8B78 - chain A; structure by X-ray diffraction, 1.11 A resolution.

== Chain A ==
Name: GTPase KRas
Source organism: Homo sapiens
Notes: EC 3.6.5.2
UniProt: P01116 (RASK_HUMAN); numbering as in UniProt (aligned over 1-164)
Chain sequence (168 residues; numbered 0 to 167; the number before each row is that of its first residue; numbering starts at 0):
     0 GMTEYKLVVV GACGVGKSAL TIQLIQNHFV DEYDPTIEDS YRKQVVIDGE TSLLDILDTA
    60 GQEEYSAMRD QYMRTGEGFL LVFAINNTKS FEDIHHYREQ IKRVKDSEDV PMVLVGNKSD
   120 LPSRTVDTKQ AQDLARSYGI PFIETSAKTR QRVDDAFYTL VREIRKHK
Differences from the reference sequence: expression tag (0, 165-167); engineered mutation Cys12 (Gly in P01116), Ser51 (Cys in P01116), Leu80 (Cys in P01116), Ser118 (Cys in P01116); conflict Asp153 (Glu in P01116)
Swiss-Prot annotation at these positions:
  - motif: Tyr32 to Tyr40 (Effector region)
  - binding site (GTP): Gly10, Ala11, Gly13 to Ala18, Val29 to Thr35, Ala59, Gly60, Asn116, Lys117, Asp119
  - modified residue: Met1 (N-acetylmethionine), Thr2 (N-acetylthreonine), Lys104 (N6-acetyllysine)
  - glycosylation: Thr35 (Microbial infection: O-linked (Glc) threonine)
  - natural variant: Lys5 (K5E: In NS3; K5N: In GASC), Gly10 (G10GG: In AML), Cys12 (G12C: In lung carcinoma; this construct carries the variant), Gly13 (G13D: In GASC, JMML and OES; G13R: In pylocytic astrocytoma), Val14 (V14I: In NS3), Leu19 (L19F: In OES), Gln22 (Q22E: In CFC2; Q22R: In NS3), Pro34 (P34L: In NS3; P34Q: In NS3; P34R: In CFC2), Ile36 (I36M: In NS3), Thr58 (T58I: In NS3), Ala59 (A59T: In GASC), Gly60 (G60R: In CFC2; G60S: In NS3), 5 further natural variant entries in UniProt
  - mutagenesis: Asp38 (D38A: Decreased interaction with MAPKAP1/SIN1), Tyr40 (Y40A: Decreased interaction with MAPKAP1/SIN1), Gln61 (Q61L: Promotes GTP binding)
Covalently attached groups: compound PUO linked to Cys12
Bound ions: Mg2+: Ser17 (together with GDP)
Ligand contacts:
  - GDP (guanosine-5'-diphosphate): Ala11, Gly13, Val14, Gly15, Lys16, Ser17, Ala18, Phe28, Val29, Asp30, Glu31, Tyr32, Asn116, Lys117, Asp119, Leu120, Ser145, Ala146, Lys147
  - PUO (1-[(4AR)-8-(2-chloranyl-6-oxidanyl-phenyl)-7-fluoranyl-9-prop-1-ynyl-1,2,4,4A,5,11-hexahydropyrazino[2,1-c][1,4]benzoxazepin-3-yl]propan-1-one): Val9, Gly10, Lys16, Pro34, Thr58, Ala59, Gly60, Gln61, Glu63, Tyr64, Arg68, Met72, His95, Tyr96, Gln99, Ile100, Val103

== Overview ==
Chain A binds GDP. Covalently linked compound PUO: at Cys12. From UniProt: 20 GTP-binding residues and 3
mutagenesis sites.
Chain A is GTPase KRas (Homo sapiens); the structure, KRasG12C ligand complex, was determined by X-ray
diffraction, deposited together with 8B6I.
